PDB entry 4DNY | X-ray diffraction, 1.61 A resolution | chain A

== Chain A ==
Molecule: Metalloprotease stcE
Source organism: Escherichia coli
Notes: EC 3.4.24.-
UniProt: O82882 (STCE_ECO57); numbering as in UniProt (aligned over 132-251)
Amino-acid sequence (126 residues; numbered 126 to 251; the number before each row is that of its first residue):
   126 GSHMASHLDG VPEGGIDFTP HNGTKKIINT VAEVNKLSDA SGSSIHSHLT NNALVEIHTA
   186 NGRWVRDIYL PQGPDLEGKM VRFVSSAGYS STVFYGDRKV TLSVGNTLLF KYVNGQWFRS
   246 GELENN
Disordered / not traced: 126-139, 249-251
Differences from the reference sequence: expression tag (126-131)
Reported in the primary citation:
  - binding site for iodide ion: Y214 (by similarity / conservation)

== Overview ==
From the paper: a binding site for iodide ion at Y214.
Chain A is Metalloprotease stcE (Escherichia coli); the structure, Crystal structure of enterohemorrhagic E.
coli StcE(132-251), was determined by X-ray diffraction (same publication as 3UJZ).
